PDB entry 8G4N | electron microscopy, 2.67 A resolution | chains A and H of the 9 polymer chains in the assembly

# Chain A
Molecule: Gamma-aminobutyric acid receptor subunit alpha-1
Organism: Mus musculus
UniProtKB: P62812 (GBRA1_MOUSE); residues -26 to 428 here correspond to UniProt positions 1-455 (UniProt number = residue number + 27)
Chain sequence (455 residues; row label = number of the first residue in the row; numbers below 1 keep their minus sign (Met-26 is residue -26)):
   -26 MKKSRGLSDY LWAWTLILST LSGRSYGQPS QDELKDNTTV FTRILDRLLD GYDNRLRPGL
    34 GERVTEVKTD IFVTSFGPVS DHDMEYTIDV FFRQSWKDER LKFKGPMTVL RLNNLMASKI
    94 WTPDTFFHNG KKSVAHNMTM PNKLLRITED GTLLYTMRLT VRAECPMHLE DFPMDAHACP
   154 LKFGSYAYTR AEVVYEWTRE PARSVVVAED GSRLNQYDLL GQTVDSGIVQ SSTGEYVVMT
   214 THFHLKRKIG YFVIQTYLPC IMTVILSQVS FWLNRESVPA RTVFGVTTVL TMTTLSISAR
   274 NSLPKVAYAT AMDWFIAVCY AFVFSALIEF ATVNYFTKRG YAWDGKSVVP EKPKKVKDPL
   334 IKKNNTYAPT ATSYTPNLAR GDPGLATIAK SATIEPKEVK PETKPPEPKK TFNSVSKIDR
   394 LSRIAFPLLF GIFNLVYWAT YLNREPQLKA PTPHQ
Unresolved in the structure: -26 to 8, 319-382, 419-428
Cystine bridges: Cys138-Cys152
Covalently attached groups: glycan linked to Asn110
Small-molecule neighbours:
  - gamma-amino-butanoic acid (ABU): Phe64, Arg66, Leu117, Thr129
  - PIO ([(2R)-2-octanoyloxy-3-[oxidanyl-[(1R,2R,3S,4R,5R,6S)-2,3,6-tris(oxidanyl)-4,5-diphosphonooxy-cyclohexyl]oxy-phosphoryl]oxy-propyl] octanoate): Arg248, Ser298, Thr305, Phe309, Lys311, Arg312, Phe385, Asn386, Ser387, Ser389, Lys390, Ile391, Leu394
  - allopregnanolone (Y4B): Ile238, Gln241, Val242, Trp245, Pro400
Swiss-Prot annotation at these positions:
  - binding site (4-aminobutanoate): Arg66, Thr129
  - glycosylation (N-linked (GlcNAc...) asparagine): Asn10, Asn110
What the authors report for this chain:
  - binding site for Zolpidem: His101, Tyr159, Ser204, Thr206, Tyr209
  - conformationally variable residues (side-chain flip): His101
  - specificity-determining residues: Ser204 (proposed by the authors, not directly observed)

# Chain H
Molecule: Heavy Chain of 8E3 Fab
Organism: Mus musculus
Notes: antibody fragment or engineered binder
Chain sequence (223 residues; numbered 1 to 218 plus 5 insertion-coded residues; the number before each row is that of its first residue; a row labelled like 82A-82C holds insertion residues (82A, then the next letters in order)):
     1 EIQLQQSGPE LVKPGTSVKV SCKASGYSFT DYNMYWVKQS HGKSLEWIGY ID
   52A P
    53 YNADTTYNRE FKGKATLTVD KSSSTAFMHL
82A-82C NSL
    83 TSEDSAVYYC ARKRNNFY
  100A F
   101 DYWGQGTPLT VSSAKTTPPS VYPLAPGCGD TTGSSVTLGC LVKGYFPESV TVTWNSGSLS
   161 SSVHTFPALL QSGLYTMSSS VTVPSSTWPS QTVTCSVAHP ASSTTVDKKS AALEVLFQ
Unresolved in the structure: 113-218
Cystine bridges: Cys22-Cys92

# Chain A / chain H interface
Contacting residue pairs (12):
  Glu39(A) - Arg96(H)  salt bridge
  Lys70(A) - Asp31(H)  salt bridge
  Thr121(A) - Tyr53(H)
  Glu122(A) - Tyr53(H)
  Asp123(A) - Tyr53(H)
  Glu169(A) - Asn97(H)
  Glu169(A) - Asn98(H)
  Trp170(A) - Asn98(H)
  Glu173(A) - Tyr35(H)
  Glu173(A) - Tyr50(H)  hydrogen bond
  Pro174(A) - Asn98(H)
  Ser199(A) - Phe99(H)
Also at the interface, not in a pair above, chain A (11 interface residues in all): Lys41

# Overview
The interface between chain A and chain H involves 11 residues on one side and 8 on the other; the contacts
include 1 hydrogen bond and 2 salt bridges. Polar contacts include Glu39(A)-Arg96(H), Lys70(A)-Asp31(H) and
Glu173(A)-Tyr50(H). From the paper: a binding site for Zolpidem at His101(A), Tyr159(A) and Ser204(A) among
others; the specificity determinant Ser204(A).
Chain A is Gamma-aminobutyric acid receptor subunit alpha-1 and chain H is Heavy Chain of 8E3 Fab, both from
Mus musculus; the structure, Native GABA-A receptor from the mouse brain, alpha1-beta2-gamma2 subtype, in
complex with GABA, Zolpidem, and endogenous ..., was determined by electron microscopy together with 8FOI,
8G4O, 8G4X, 8G5F, 8G5G and 8G5H from the same study.
